4PZ3 - chains B and C of the 3 polymer chains in the assembly; structure by X-ray diffraction, 1.08 A resolution.

== Chain B ==
Protein: CD44 antigen
From: Homo sapiens
Notes: fragment: hyaluronan binding domain, residues 18-170
Reference sequence: P16070 (CD44_HUMAN); numbering as in UniProt (aligned over 18-170)
Amino-acid sequence (153 residues; each row starts with the number of its first residue):
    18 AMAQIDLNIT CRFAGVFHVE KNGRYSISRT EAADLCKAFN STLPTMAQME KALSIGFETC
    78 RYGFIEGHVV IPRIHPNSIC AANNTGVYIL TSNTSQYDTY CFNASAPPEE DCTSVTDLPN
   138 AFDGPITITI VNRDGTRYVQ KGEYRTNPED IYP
Disordered / not traced: 18-19
Construct notes: engineered mutation Ala18 (Ser in P16070), Met19 (Leu in P16070)
Disulfide bonds: Cys28-Cys129, Cys53-Cys118, Cys77-Cys97
UniProt features mapped onto this chain:
  - binding site (hyaluronan): Arg41, Arg78, Tyr79, Tyr105
  - glycosylation (N-linked (GlcNAc...) asparagine): Asn25, Asn57, Asn100, Asn110, Asn120
  - natural variant: Arg46 (R46P: In In(A) antigen)
What the authors report for this chain:
  - binding site for Undefined peptides modeled as AAAV (chain C): Arg29, Phe34, Phe56, Asn57, Asn120 to Glu127, Val132

== Chain C ==
Protein: Undefined peptides modeled as AAAV
From: Escherichia coli
Amino-acid sequence (4 residues; each row starts with the number of its first residue):
     1 AAAV

== How chain B and chain C interact ==
Pairs across the interface - 14 pairs, chain B then chain C:
  Phe34(B) - Val4(C)  hydrophobic
  Phe56(B) - Ala3(C)
  Phe56(B) - Val4(C)
  Asn57(B) - Ala1(C)
  Asn57(B) - Ala2(C)
  Asn57(B) - Ala3(C)  hydrogen bond (side chain-backbone)
  Asn120(B) - Ala2(C)  hydrogen bond (side chain-backbone)
  Asn120(B) - Ala3(C)
  Asn120(B) - Val4(C)
  Ser122(B) - Ala2(C)  hydrogen bond (side chain-backbone)
  Ser122(B) - Ala3(C)
  Val132(B) - Val4(C)
  Pro136(B) - Ala3(C)
  Pro136(B) - Val4(C)
Also at the interface, not in a pair above, chain B (10 interface residues in all): Arg29, Ser58, Asp134
From the paper, about this interface:
  - specific contacts: Arg29(B)-Val4(C) (hydrophobic contact), Phe34(B)-Val4(C) (hydrophobic contact), Phe56(B)-Val4(C) (hydrophobic contact), Val132(B)-Val4(C) (hydrophobic contact)
  - interface residues, chain B: Asn57(B), Asn120(B)

== Summary ==
Chain B and chain C form an interface of 10 and 4 residues respectively; the contacts include 3 hydrogen
bonds. Polar contacts include Asn57(B)-Ala3(C), Asn120(B)-Ala2(C) and Ser122(B)-Ala2(C). The paper describes
hydrophobic contacts between Arg29(B) and Val4(C), Phe34(B) and Val4(C) and Phe56(B) and Val4(C) among others.
The paper reports a binding site for Undefined peptides modeled as AAAV (chain C) at Arg29(B), Phe34(B) and
Phe56(B) among others; interface residues Asn57(B) and Asn120(B).
Chain B is CD44 antigen (Homo sapiens) and chain C is Undefined peptides modeled as AAAV (Escherichia coli);
the structure, High-resolution crystal structure of the human CD44 hyaluronan binding domain complex with
undefined peptides, was determined by X-ray diffraction, deposited together with 4PZ4.
